PDB entry 6CEX | X-ray diffraction, 2.57 A resolution | chains B and F of the 6 polymer chains in the assembly

Chain B (and F):
Name: Hemagglutinin
Organism: Influenza A virus (strain A/Northern Territory/60/1968 H3N2)
Notes: chain F of this document is another copy of the same molecule, construct and numbering; everything in this record applies to it too
UniProt: P03436 (HEMA_I68A6); residues 1-174 here correspond to UniProt positions 346-519 (UniProt number = residue number + 345)
Chain sequence (174 residues; numbered 1 to 174; the number before each row is that of its first residue):
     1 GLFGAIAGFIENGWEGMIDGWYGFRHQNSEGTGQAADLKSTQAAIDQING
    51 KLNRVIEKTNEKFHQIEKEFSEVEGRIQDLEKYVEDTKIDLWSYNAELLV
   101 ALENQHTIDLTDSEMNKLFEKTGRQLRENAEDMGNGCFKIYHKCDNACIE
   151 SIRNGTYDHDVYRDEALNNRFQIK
Disordered / not traced: 172-174 (chain F: 173-174)
Disulfides: Cys144-Cys148
Covalently attached groups: N-acetylglucosamine (NAG) linked to Asn154
Sequence notes: conflict Gly123 (Arg468 in P03436)
Residues lining bound ligands:
  - N-cyclohexyltaurine (NHE; 2-[N-cyclohexylamino]ethane sulfonic acid), molecule 1: Arg54, Val55, Glu57, Lys58, Trp92, Leu99, Glu103
  - N-cyclohexyltaurine (NHE), molecule 2: Ser93, Tyr94, Glu97, Leu98, Ala101
Curated features (UniProtKB/Swiss-Prot):
  - glycosylation: Asn154 (N-linked (GlcNAc...) asparagine)

Interface between chain B and chain F:
Residue-residue contacts (53):
  Gly1(B) - Lys117(F)  hydrogen bond (backbone-side chain)
  Leu2(B) - Phe3(F)
  Leu2(B) - Leu110(F)  hydrophobic
  Leu2(B) - Ser113(F)  hydrogen bond (backbone-side chain)
  Leu2(B) - Lys117(F)
  Phe3(B) - Phe3(F)  hydrophobic
  Gly4(B) - Lys117(F)
  Phe9(B) - Arg124(F)
  Arg76(B) - Phe70(F)
  Arg76(B) - Glu74(F)  salt bridge
  Arg76(B) - Ile77(F)
  Arg76(B) - Glu81(F)  salt bridge
  Ile77(B) - Ile77(F)  hydrophobic
  Asp79(B) - His64(F)  salt bridge
  Asp79(B) - Ile66(F)
  Leu80(B) - Ile66(F)  hydrophobic
  Leu80(B) - Leu80(F)  hydrophobic
  Leu80(B) - Glu81(F)
  Tyr83(B) - Gln65(F)
  Tyr83(B) - Ile66(F)  hydrophobic
  Tyr83(B) - Lys68(F)  hydrogen bond
  Tyr83(B) - Val84(F)  hydrophobic
  Tyr83(B) - Glu85(F)  hydrogen bond
  Tyr83(B) - Lys88(F)  hydrogen bond
  Val84(B) - Val84(F)  hydrophobic
  Asp86(B) - Lys62(F)
  Thr87(B) - Lys88(F)
  Asp90(B) - Lys62(F)  salt bridge
  Leu91(B) - Leu91(F)  hydrophobic
  Leu91(B) - Trp92(F)
  Leu91(B) - Asn95(F)
  Tyr94(B) - Trp92(F)  hydrophobic
  Tyr94(B) - Asn95(F)
  Tyr94(B) - Leu99(F)
  Glu97(B) - Arg54(F)  salt bridge
  Ala101(B) - Arg54(F)
  Leu102(B) - Leu102(F)  hydrophobic
  Gln105(B) - His106(F)  hydrogen bond
  Phe119(B) - Arg124(F)
  Glu131(B) - Arg127(F)  salt bridge
  Glu131(B) - Glu128(F)
  Glu131(B) - Arg163(F)  salt bridge
  Asp132(B) - Arg124(F)  salt bridge
  Asp132(B) - Arg127(F)
  Met133(B) - Arg127(F)
  Gly134(B) - Arg124(F)
  Tyr141(B) - Arg127(F)  hydrogen bond
  Tyr141(B) - Arg163(F)
  Arg170(B) - Glu128(F)  salt bridge
  Arg170(B) - Arg163(F)  hydrogen bond (backbone-side chain)
  Arg170(B) - Leu167(F)
  Phe171(B) - Leu167(F)  hydrophobic
  Phe171(B) - Phe171(F)  hydrophobic
Other interface residues (no listed pair), chain B (31 interface residues in all): Asn95, Leu98, Lys139
Other interface residues (no listed pair), chain F (32 interface residues in all): Gln78, Asp109

In short:
Chain B and chain F form an interface of 31 and 32 residues respectively, with 8 hydrogen bonds and 9 salt
bridges. Among the polar pairs are Arg76(B)-Glu74(F), Arg76(B)-Glu81(F) and Asp79(B)-His64(F). Bound to chain
B: N-cyclohexyltaurine. N-acetylglucosamine is covalently linked to Asn154(B).
Both chains are Hemagglutinin (Influenza A virus (strain A/Northern Territory/60/1968 H3N2)). Entry 6CEX
(Crystal structure of the A/Hong Kong/1/1968 (H3N2) influenza virus hemagglutinin in complex with small
molecule N-Cyclohexyltaurine) was determined by X-ray diffraction, deposited together with 6CF5.
